Entry 6PSV (electron microscopy, 3.50 A resolution); this record covers chains G and H of the 10 polymer chains in the assembly.

== Chain G (and H) ==
Protein: DNA-directed RNA polymerase subunit alpha
Organism: Escherichia coli
Notes: EC 2.7.7.6; chain H of this document is another copy of the same molecule, construct and numbering; everything in this record applies to it too
Reference sequence: P0A7Z4 (RPOA_ECOLI); residue numbers follow UniProt; this construct covers 1-329
Chain sequence (329 residues; row label = number of the first residue in the row):
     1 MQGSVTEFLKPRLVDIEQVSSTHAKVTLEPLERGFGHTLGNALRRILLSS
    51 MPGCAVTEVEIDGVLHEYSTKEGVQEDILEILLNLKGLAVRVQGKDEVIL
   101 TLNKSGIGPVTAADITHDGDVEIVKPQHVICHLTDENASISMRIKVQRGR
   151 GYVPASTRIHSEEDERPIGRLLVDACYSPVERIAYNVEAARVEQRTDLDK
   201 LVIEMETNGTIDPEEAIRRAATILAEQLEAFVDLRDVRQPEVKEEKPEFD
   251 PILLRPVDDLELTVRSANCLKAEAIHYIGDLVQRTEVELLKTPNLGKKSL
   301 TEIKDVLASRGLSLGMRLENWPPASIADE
Unresolved in the structure: 1-6, 235-329 (chain H: 1-3, 159-170, 235-329)
UniProt features mapped onto this chain:
  - region: E162 to E165 (Required for interaction with Crp at class II promoters)
  - modified residue: R265 (ADP-ribosylarginine), K297 (N6-acetyllysine), K298 (N6-acetyllysine)
  - mutagenesis: R45 (R45C: In rpoA112; temperature-sensitive, blocks RNA polymerase assembly), E162 to E165 (5-fold decrease in CRP-class II promoter-dependent transcription), E165 (E165K: 5-fold decrease in CRP-class II promoter-dependent transcription), R191 (R191C: In rpoA101; temperature-sensitive)

== How chain G and chain H interact ==
Residue-residue contacts (54; chain G residue first):
  E7(G) - R150(H)
  F8(G) - R150(H)
  F8(G) - I223(H)  hydrophobic
  L9(G) - Q227(H)
  K10(G) - E226(H)
  P11(G) - Q227(H)
  P11(G) - F231(H)  hydrophobic
  R12(G) - A230(H)
  L13(G) - F231(H)  hydrophobic
  L28(G) - F231(H)  hydrophobic
  R33(G) - S50(H)
  G34(G) - R45(H)  hydrogen bond (backbone-side chain)
  F35(G) - I46(H)  hydrophobic
  F35(G) - I223(H)  hydrophobic
  F35(G) - Q227(H)
  H37(G) - R45(H)
  T38(G) - R45(H)  hydrogen bond
  L39(G) - L228(H)  hydrophobic
  N41(G) - N41(H)
  A42(G) - T38(H)
  R45(G) - G34(H)
  R45(G) - T38(H)
  I46(G) - F35(H)  hydrophobic
  S50(G) - F8(H)
  R150(G) - V5(H)
  R150(G) - F8(H)
  R150(G) - E32(H)  salt bridge
  R218(G) - F231(H)  hydrogen bond (side chain-backbone)
  A221(G) - L228(H)
  A221(G) - F231(H)  hydrophobic
  T222(G) - V232(H)
  T222(G) - D233(H)
  I223(G) - F8(H)  hydrophobic
  I223(G) - F35(H)  hydrophobic
  L224(G) - L39(H)  hydrophobic
  L224(G) - L228(H)  hydrophobic
  A225(G) - L228(H)
  Q227(G) - F8(H)
  Q227(G) - L9(H)
  Q227(G) - L31(H)
  Q227(G) - L39(H)
  L228(G) - L43(H)  hydrophobic
  L228(G) - L224(H)  hydrophobic
  A230(G) - P11(H)
  F231(G) - L28(H)  hydrophobic
  F231(G) - L39(H)  hydrophobic
  F231(G) - L43(H)  hydrophobic
  F231(G) - L201(H)  hydrophobic
  F231(G) - I217(H)  hydrophobic
  V232(G) - R218(H)
  V232(G) - A221(H)  hydrophobic
  D233(G) - R218(H)  hydrogen bond (backbone-side chain)
  L234(G) - E214(H)
  L234(G) - R218(H)
Interface residues without a listed pair, chain G (35 interface residues in all): P52, R148
Interface residues without a listed pair, chain H (41 interface residues in all): S4, T6, K10, V14, H37, A42, P52, R195, T222, A225

== Overview ==
The interface between chain G and chain H involves 35 residues on one side and 41 on the other; the contacts
include 4 hydrogen bonds and 1 salt bridge. Polar contacts include R150(G)-E32(H), G34(G)-R45(H) and
T38(G)-R45(H).
Chain G and chain H are both DNA-directed RNA polymerase subunit alpha (Escherichia coli); the structure,
Escherichia coli RNA polymerase promoter unwinding intermediate (TpreRPo) with TraR and rpsT P2 promoter, was
determined by electron microscopy, deposited together with 6PSQ, 6PSR, 6PSS, 6PST, 6PSU and 6PSW.
